Entry 4UJ3 (X-ray diffraction, 3.00 A resolution); this record covers chains A and B of the 3 polymer chains in the assembly.

Chain A:
Protein: Ras-related protein rab-11A
From: Homo sapiens
Notes: fragment: gtpase domain
UniProt: P62491 (RB11A_HUMAN); residue numbers follow UniProt; this construct covers 4-186
Sequence (187 residues; row label = number of the first residue in the row; numbering starts at 0):
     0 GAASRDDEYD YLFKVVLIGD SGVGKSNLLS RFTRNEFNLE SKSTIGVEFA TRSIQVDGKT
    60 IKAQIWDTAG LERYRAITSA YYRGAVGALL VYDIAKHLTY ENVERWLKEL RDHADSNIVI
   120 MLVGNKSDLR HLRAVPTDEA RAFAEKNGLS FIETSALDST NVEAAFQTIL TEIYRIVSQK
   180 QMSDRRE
Not modelled in the structure: 0-3, 180-186
Sequence notes: expression tag (0-3); engineered mutation Leu-70 (Gln in P62491)
Ion coordination: Mg2+: Ser-25, Thr-43 (together with GMP-PNP)
Small-molecule neighbours: GMP-PNP (GNP; phosphoaminophosphonic acid-guanylate ester): Asp-19, Ser-20, Gly-21, Val-22, Gly-23, Lys-24, Ser-25, Asn-26, Phe-36, Asn-37, Leu-38, Glu-39, Ser-40, Lys-41, Ser-42, Thr-43, Thr-67, Ala-68, Gly-69, Asn-124, Lys-125, Asp-127, Leu-128, Ser-154, Ala-155, Leu-156

Chain B:
Protein: Rab-3A-interacting protein
From: Homo sapiens
Notes: fragment: c-terminal domain
UniProt: Q96QF0 (RAB3I_HUMAN); residues 270-460 here correspond to UniProt positions 286-476 (UniProt number = residue number + 16)
Sequence (195 residues; row label = number of the first residue in the row):
   266 GAASNKSTSS AMSGSHQDLS VIQPIVKDCK EADLSLYNEF RLWKDEPTMD RTCPFLDKIY
   326 QEDIFPCLTF SKSELASAVL EAVENNTLSI EPVGLQPIRF VKASAVECGG PKKCALTGQS
   386 KSCKHRIKLG DSSNYYYISP FCRYRITSVC NFFTYIRYIQ QGLVKQQDVD QMFWEVMQLR
   446 KEMSLAKLGY FKEEL
Not modelled in the structure: 266-290, 360-366, 459-460
Sequence notes: expression tag (266-269)

Interface between chain A and chain B:
Pairs across the interface (24):
  Leu-38(A) with Tyr-423(B), hydrophobic; Leu-428(B)
  Glu-39(A) with Val-429(B); Lys-430(B), hydrogen bond (side chain-backbone); Gln-431(B), hydrogen bond (side chain-backbone); Gln-432(B), hydrogen bond (side chain-backbone)
  Asp-127(A) with Tyr-423(B)
  Leu-128(A) with Tyr-423(B)
  Arg-129(A) with Asn-351(B), hydrogen bond (side chain-backbone); Thr-352(B); Leu-353(B); Ser-354(B); Ile-355(B), hydrogen bond (backbone-backbone)
  His-130(A) with Ile-355(B); Thr-412(B); Cys-415(B); Asn-416(B), hydrogen bond; Thr-419(B)
  Leu-131(A) with Asn-416(B)
  Arg-132(A) with Ile-355(B); Glu-356(B); Pro-357(B)
  Ala-133(A) with Pro-357(B)
  Leu-156(A) with Tyr-423(B)
Interface residues without a listed pair, chain A (12 interface residues in all): Phe-36, Pro-135
Interface residues without a listed pair, chain B (18 interface residues in all): Arg-408

Overview:
The interface between chain A and chain B involves 12 residues on one side and 18 on the other, with 6
hydrogen bonds. Among the polar pairs are Glu-39(A)/Lys-430(B), Glu-39(A)/Gln-431(B) and Glu-39(A)/Gln-432(B).
Chain A binds GMP-PNP. Ser-25(A) and Thr-43(A) form the Mg2+ site.
Here chain A is Ras-related protein rab-11A and chain B is Rab-3A-interacting protein, both from Homo sapiens.
Entry 4UJ3 (Crystal structure of human Rab11-Rabin8-FIP3) was determined by X-ray diffraction (same
publication as 4UJ4 and 4UJ5).
